PDB entry 7XKH | electron microscopy, 3.10 A resolution | chains D and H of the 8 polymer chains in the assembly

== Chain D ==
Molecule: ATP synthase subunit beta
Organism: Bacillus sp. PS3
Notes: EC 7.1.2.2
UniProt: A0A0M4U1P9 (A0A0M4U1P9_BACP3); numbering as in UniProt (aligned over 1-473)
Amino-acid sequence (484 residues; numbered -10 to 473; the number before each row is that of its first residue; numbers below 1 keep their minus sign (Met-10 is residue -10)):
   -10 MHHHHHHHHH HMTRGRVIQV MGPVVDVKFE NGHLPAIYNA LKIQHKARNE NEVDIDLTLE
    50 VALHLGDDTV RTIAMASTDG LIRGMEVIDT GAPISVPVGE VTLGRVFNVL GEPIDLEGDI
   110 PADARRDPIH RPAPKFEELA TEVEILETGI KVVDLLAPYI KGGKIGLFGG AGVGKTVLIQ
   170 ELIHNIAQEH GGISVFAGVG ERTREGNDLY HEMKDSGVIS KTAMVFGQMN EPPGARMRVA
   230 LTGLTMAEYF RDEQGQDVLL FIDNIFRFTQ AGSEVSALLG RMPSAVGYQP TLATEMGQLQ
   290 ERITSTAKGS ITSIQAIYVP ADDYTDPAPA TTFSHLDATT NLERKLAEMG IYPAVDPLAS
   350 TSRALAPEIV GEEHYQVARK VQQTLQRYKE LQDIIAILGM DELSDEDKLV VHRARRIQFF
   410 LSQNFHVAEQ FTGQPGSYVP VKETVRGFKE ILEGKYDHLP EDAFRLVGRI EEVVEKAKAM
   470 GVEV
Not modelled in the structure: -10 to 1, 472-473
Differences from the reference sequence: initiating methionine (-10); expression tag (-9 to 0)

== Chain H ==
Molecule: ATP synthase epsilon chain
Organism: Bacillus sp. PS3
UniProt: A0A0M5MQR7 (A0A0M5MQR7_BACP3); residue numbers follow UniProt; this construct covers 1-133
Amino-acid sequence (133 residues; row label = number of the first residue in the row):
     1 MKTIHVSVVT PDGPVYEDDV EMVSVKAKSG ELGILPGHIP LVAPLEISAA RLKKGGKTQY
    61 IAVSGGFLEV RPDKVTILAQ AAERAEDIDV LRAKAAKERA ERRLQSQQDD IDFKRAELAL
   121 KRAMNRLSVA EMK
Not modelled in the structure: 1-3, 133

== How chain D and chain H interact ==
Contacting residue pairs (6):
  Asp382(D) - Arg122(H)  salt bridge
  Ile386(D) - Leu118(H)  hydrophobic
  Leu387(D) - Ile111(H)  hydrophobic
  Leu387(D) - Leu118(H)  hydrophobic
  Glu391(D) - Ile111(H)
  Glu391(D) - Arg115(H)
Also at the interface, not in a pair above, chain D (5 interface residues in all): Ile383

== Summary ==
5 residues of chain D face 4 of chain H across their interface; the contacts include 1 salt bridge. The
salt-bridged pair is Asp382(D)-Arg122(H).
Here chain D is ATP synthase subunit beta and chain H is ATP synthase epsilon chain, both from Bacillus sp.
PS3. Entry 7XKH (Nucleotide-depleted F1 domain of FoF1-ATPase from Bacillus PS3, state1) was determined by
electron microscopy (same publication as 7XKO, 7XKP, 7XKQ and 7XKR).
